PDB entry 6NOC | X-ray diffraction, 2.85 A resolution | chains A and B

== Chain A ==
Molecule: Fem-3 mRNA-binding factor 2
Source organism: Caenorhabditis elegans
Reference sequence: Q09312 (FBF2_CAEEL); numbering as in UniProt (aligned over 164-575)
Amino-acid sequence (413 residues; each row starts with the number of its first residue):
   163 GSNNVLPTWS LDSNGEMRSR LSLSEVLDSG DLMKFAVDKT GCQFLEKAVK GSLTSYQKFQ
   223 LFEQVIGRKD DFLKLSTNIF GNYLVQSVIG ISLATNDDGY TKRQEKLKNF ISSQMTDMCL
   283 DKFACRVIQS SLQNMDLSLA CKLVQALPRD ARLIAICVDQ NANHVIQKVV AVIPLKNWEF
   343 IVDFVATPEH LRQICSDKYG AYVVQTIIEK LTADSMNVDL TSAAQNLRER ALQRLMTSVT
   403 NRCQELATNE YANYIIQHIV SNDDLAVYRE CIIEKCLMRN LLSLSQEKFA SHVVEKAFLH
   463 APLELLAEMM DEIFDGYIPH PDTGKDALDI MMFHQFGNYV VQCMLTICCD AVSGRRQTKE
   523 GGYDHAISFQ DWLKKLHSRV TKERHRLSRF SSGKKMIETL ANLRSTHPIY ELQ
Unresolved in the structure: 163-166, 569-575
Differences from the reference sequence: expression tag (163); engineered mutation Ala-363 (Cys in Q09312), Tyr-364 (Arg in Q09312)
Swiss-Prot annotation at these positions:
  - site: Tyr-479 (Interacts with lst-1)
  - mutagenesis: Arg-288 (R288A: Reduces RNA binding affinity; R288F/Y: Broadens binding specificity at specific nucleotide positions in the RNA target ...), Gln-367 (Q367A/S: Increases binding specificity for 8 nt RNA target when associated with A- or S-363 and Y-364), Leu-444 (L444A: Does not affect binding to lst-1), Gln-448 (Q448G: Slightly reduces binding to lst-1), His-454 (H454A: Reduces binding affinity to 9 nt target RNA; H454Y/F/W/N/R: Switches nucleotide specificity at positions +2 and +3 in the RNA target), Tyr-479 to Thr-485 (Abrogates binding to lst-1), Tyr-479 (Y479A: Reduces thermal stability and disrupts interaction with lst-1; Y479G/A/V/Q/F/R: Abrogates binding to lst-1), Ile-480 (I480A: Does not affect binding to lst-1), Pro-481 (P481A: Does not affect binding to lst-1), His-482 (H482A: Does not affect binding to lst-1), Pro-483 (P483G: Does not affect binding to lst-1), Asp-484 (D484A: Does not affect binding to lst-1), 2 further mutagenesis entries in UniProt
From the paper describing this entry:
  - specificity-determining residues: Tyr-364

== Chain B ==
Molecule: 8-nt RNA strand
Sequence (8 nucleotides; each row starts with the number of its first residue):
     1 UGUAAAUA

== Chain A / chain B interface ==
Residue-residue contacts (47; chain A residue first):
  Lys-201(A) with A8(B), hydrogen bond to the sugar
  Glu-208(A) with A8(B), hydrogen bond to the base
  Phe-242(A) with A8(B), sugar contact
  Asn-244(A) with U7(B), hydrogen bond to the base
  Tyr-245(A) with U7(B), hydrogen bond to the base; A8(B), stacking on the base
  Gln-248(A) with U7(B), hydrogen bond to the base
  Lys-284(A) with U7(B), hydrogen bond to the sugar
  Phe-285(A) with U7(B), base contact
  Cys-287(A) with A6(B), base contact
  Arg-288(A) with A6(B), hydrogen bond to the base; U7(B), base contact
  Gln-291(A) with A6(B), hydrogen bond to the base
  Gln-322(A) with A6(B), hydrogen bond to the phosphate
  Asn-323(A) with A6(B), hydrogen bond to the sugar
  Asn-325(A) with A5(B), base contact
  His-326(A) with A5(B), base contact; A6(B), stacking on the base
  Gln-329(A) with A5(B), hydrogen bond to the base
  Lys-360(A) with A4(B), hydrogen bond to the sugar; A5(B), phosphate contact
  Tyr-361(A) with A5(B), phosphate contact; A6(B), hydrogen bond to the phosphate
  Tyr-364(A) with A4(B), base contact; A5(B), stacking on the base
  Gln-367(A) with A4(B), hydrogen bond to the base
  Glu-412(A) with U3(B), base contact
  Tyr-413(A) with A4(B), sugar contact
  Asn-415(A) with U3(B), hydrogen bond to the base
  Tyr-416(A) with U3(B), hydrogen bond to the base; A4(B), stacking on the base
  Gln-419(A) with U3(B), hydrogen bond to the base
  Lys-450(A) with G2(B), hydrogen bond to the sugar; U3(B), salt bridge to the phosphate
  Phe-451(A) with U3(B), base contact
  Ser-453(A) with G2(B), hydrogen bond to the base
  His-454(A) with G2(B), hydrogen bond to the base; U3(B), stacking on the base
  Glu-457(A) with G2(B), hydrogen bond to the base
  Gln-497(A) with U1(B), base contact
  Phe-498(A) with G2(B), sugar contact
  Asn-500(A) with U1(B), hydrogen bond to the base
  Tyr-501(A) with U1(B), hydrogen bond to the base; G2(B), stacking on the base
  Gln-504(A) with U1(B), hydrogen bond to the base
  Ser-553(A) with U1(B), base contact
  Ser-554(A) with U1(B), base contact
Interface residues without a listed pair, chain A (40 interface residues in all): Ile-241, Ala-363, Thr-368

== Overview ==
Chain A and chain B form an interface of 40 and 8 residues respectively; the contacts include 24 hydrogen
bonds, 1 salt bridge and 6 aromatic stacking contacts. Polar pairs include Glu-208(A)/A8(B), Asn-244(A)/U7(B)
and Tyr-245(A)/U7(B). From UniProt: 13 mutagenesis sites on chain A. The paper reports the specificity
determinant Tyr-364(A).
Chain A is Fem-3 mRNA-binding factor 2 (Caenorhabditis elegans) and chain B is an 8-nt RNA strand; the
structure, Crystal structure of FBF-2 repeat 5 mutant (C363A, R364Y) in complex with 8-nt RNA, was determined
by X-ray diffraction together with 6NOD, 6NOF and 6NOH from the same study.
